Entry 9N81 (electron microscopy, 2.80 A resolution); this record covers chains B and J of the 20 polymer chains in the assembly.

[Chain B]
Molecule: X-ray repair cross-complementing protein 5
Source organism: Homo sapiens
UniProt: P13010 (XRCC5_HUMAN); numbering as in UniProt (aligned over 1-732)
Sequence (732 residues; each row starts with the number of its first residue):
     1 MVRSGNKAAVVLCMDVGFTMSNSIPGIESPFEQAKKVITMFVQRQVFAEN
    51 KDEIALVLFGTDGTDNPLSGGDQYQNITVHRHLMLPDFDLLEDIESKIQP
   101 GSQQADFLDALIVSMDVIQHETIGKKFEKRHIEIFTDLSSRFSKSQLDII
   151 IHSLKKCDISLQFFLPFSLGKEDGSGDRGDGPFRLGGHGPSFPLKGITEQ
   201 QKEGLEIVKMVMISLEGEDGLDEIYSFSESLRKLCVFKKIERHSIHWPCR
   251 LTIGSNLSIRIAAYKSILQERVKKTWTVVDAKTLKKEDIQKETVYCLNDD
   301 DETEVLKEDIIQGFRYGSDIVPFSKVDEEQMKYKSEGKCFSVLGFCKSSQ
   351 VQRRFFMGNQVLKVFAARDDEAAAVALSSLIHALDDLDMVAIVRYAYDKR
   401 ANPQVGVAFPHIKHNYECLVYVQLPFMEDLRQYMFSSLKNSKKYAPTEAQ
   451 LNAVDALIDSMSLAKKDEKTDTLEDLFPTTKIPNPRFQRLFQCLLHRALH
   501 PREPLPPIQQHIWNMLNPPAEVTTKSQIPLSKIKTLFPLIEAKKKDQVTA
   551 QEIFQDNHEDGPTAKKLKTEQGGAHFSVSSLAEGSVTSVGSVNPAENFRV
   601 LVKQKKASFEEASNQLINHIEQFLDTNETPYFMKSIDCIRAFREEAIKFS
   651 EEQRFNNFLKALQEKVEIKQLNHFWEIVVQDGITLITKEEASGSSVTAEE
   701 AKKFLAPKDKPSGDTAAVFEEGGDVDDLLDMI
Unresolved in the structure: 1-5, 171-195, 543-732
UniProt features mapped onto this chain:
  - region: Leu138 to Leu165 (Leucine-zipper)
  - motif: Glu720 to Leu728 (EEXXXDL motif)
  - modified residue: Lys144 (N6-acetyllysine), Ser255 (Phosphoserine), Ser258 (Phosphoserine), Lys265 (N6-acetyllysine), Ser318 (Phosphoserine), Lys332 (N6-acetyllysine), Thr535 (Phosphothreonine), Ser577 (Phosphoserine), Ser579 (Phosphoserine), Ser580 (Phosphoserine), Lys660 (N6-acetyllysine), Lys665 (N6-acetyllysine), Thr715 (Phosphothreonine)
  - cross-link (Glycyl lysine isopeptide (Lys-Gly)): Lys195 (interchain with G-Cter in SUMO2), Lys532 (interchain with G-Cter in SUMO2), Lys534 (interchain with G-Cter in SUMO2), Lys566 (interchain with G-Cter in SUMO2), Lys568 (interchain with G-Cter in SUMO2), Lys669 (interchain with G-Cter in SUMO2), Lys688 (interchain with G-Cter in SUMO2)

[Chain J]
Molecule: 68-nt DNA strand
Sequence (68 nucleotides; numbered 1 to 68; the number before each row is that of its first residue):
     1 CGCGCCCAGCTTTCCCAGCTAATAAACTAAAAACATTCGTTCACGTGAGT
    51 TCCAGTACAAGTCTAGTC
Unresolved in the structure: 1-26

[How chain B and chain J interact]
Residue-residue contacts (12; chain B residue first):
  Arg242(B) - DT37(J)  phosphate contact
  His243(B) - DT37(J)  sugar contact
  Lys265(B) - DC38(J)  phosphate contact
  Lys265(B) - DG39(J)  salt bridge to the phosphate
  Lys273(B) - DT37(J)  salt bridge to the phosphate
  Gln312(B) - DC42(J)  phosphate contact
  Gln360(B) - DG39(J)  hydrogen bond to the phosphate
  Tyr397(B) - DC38(J)  hydrogen bond to the sugar
  Tyr397(B) - DG39(J)  sugar contact
  Arg400(B) - DG39(J)  base contact
  Arg400(B) - DT40(J)  sugar contact
  Asn402(B) - DT40(J)  hydrogen bond to the phosphate
Other interface residues (no listed pair), chain B (13 interface residues in all): Ser244, Ile245, Tyr295, Ala401
Other interface residues (no listed pair), chain J (7 interface residues in all): DT41, DA43

[Summary]
Chain B and chain J form an interface of 13 and 7 residues respectively, with 3 hydrogen bonds and 2 salt
bridges. Polar contacts include Tyr397(B)-DC38(J), Gln360(B)-DG39(J) and Asn402(B)-DT40(J).
Here chain B is X-ray repair cross-complementing protein 5 (Homo sapiens) and chain J is a 68-nt DNA strand.
Entry 9N81 (A gap-filling complex with Pol mu engaged in the NHEJ Pathway) was determined by electron
microscopy together with 9CQ3, 9CQ6, 9CQC, 9N82 and 9N83 from the same study.
